PDB entry 3DFY | X-ray diffraction, 2.10 A resolution | chains C and F of the 8 polymer chains in the assembly

Chain C (and F):
Name: Muconate cycloisomerase
Organism: Thermotoga maritima MSB8
Notes: chain F of this document is another copy of the same molecule, construct and numbering; everything in this record applies to it too
UniProt: Q9WXM1 (Q9WXM1_THEMA); residue numbers follow UniProt; this construct covers 1-345
Amino-acid sequence (345 residues; numbered 1 to 345; the number before each row is that of its first residue):
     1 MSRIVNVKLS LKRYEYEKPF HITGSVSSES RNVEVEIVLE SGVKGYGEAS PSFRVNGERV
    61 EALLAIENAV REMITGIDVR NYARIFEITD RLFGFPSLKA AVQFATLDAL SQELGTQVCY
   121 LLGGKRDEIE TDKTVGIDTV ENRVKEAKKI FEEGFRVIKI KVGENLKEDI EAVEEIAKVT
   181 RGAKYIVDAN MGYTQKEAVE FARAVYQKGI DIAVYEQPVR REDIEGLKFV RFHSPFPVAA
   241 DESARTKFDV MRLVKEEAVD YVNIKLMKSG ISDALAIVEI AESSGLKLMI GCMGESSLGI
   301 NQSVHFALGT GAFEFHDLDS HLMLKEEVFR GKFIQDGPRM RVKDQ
Not modelled in the structure: 1-2, 325-327, 344-345 (chain F: 1-2, 20-27, 344-345)
Swiss-Prot annotation at these positions:
  - active site (Proton acceptor): K161, K265
  - binding site (substrate): T134, K159, N190, C292, D317, D319
  - binding site (Mg(2+)): D188, E216, D241
Bound ions: Mg2+: D188, E216, D241

Chain C / chain F interface:
Residue-residue contacts - 16 pairs, chain C then chain F:
  T194(C) with K287(F)
  Q195(C) with R231(F), hydrogen bond
  K196(C) with R231(F), hydrogen bond (side chain-backbone); S234(F), hydrogen bond (side chain-backbone); P235(F); F236(F); P237(F); D260(F), salt bridge
  E200(C) with Y206(F), hydrogen bond
  R220(C) with K287(F)
  E225(C) with R231(F), salt bridge; E257(F)
  F229(C) with R231(F); F232(F), hydrophobic
  F232(C) with F232(F), hydrophobic
  H233(C) with F232(F), hydrogen bond (side chain-backbone)
Also at the interface, not in a pair above, chain C (10 interface residues in all): R203

Overview:
Chain C and chain F each contribute 10 residues to their interface; the contacts include 5 hydrogen bonds and
2 salt bridges. Among the polar pairs are K196(C)-D260(F), E225(C)-R231(F) and Q195(C)-R231(F).
Both chains are Muconate cycloisomerase (Thermotoga maritima MSB8). Entry 3DFY (Crystal structure of apo
dipeptide epimerase from Thermotoga maritima) was determined by X-ray diffraction, deposited together with
3DEQ, 3DER and 3DES.
